PDB entry 8JCH | electron microscopy, 2.70 A resolution | chains B and P of the 18 polymer chains in the assembly

# Chain B
Molecule: DNA-directed RNA polymerase II subunit RPB2
Organism: Saccharomyces cerevisiae S288C
Notes: EC 2.7.7.6
Reference sequence: P08518 (RPB2_YEAST); numbering as in UniProt (aligned over 1-1224)
Chain sequence (1259 residues; numbered 1 to 1259; the number before each row is that of its first residue):
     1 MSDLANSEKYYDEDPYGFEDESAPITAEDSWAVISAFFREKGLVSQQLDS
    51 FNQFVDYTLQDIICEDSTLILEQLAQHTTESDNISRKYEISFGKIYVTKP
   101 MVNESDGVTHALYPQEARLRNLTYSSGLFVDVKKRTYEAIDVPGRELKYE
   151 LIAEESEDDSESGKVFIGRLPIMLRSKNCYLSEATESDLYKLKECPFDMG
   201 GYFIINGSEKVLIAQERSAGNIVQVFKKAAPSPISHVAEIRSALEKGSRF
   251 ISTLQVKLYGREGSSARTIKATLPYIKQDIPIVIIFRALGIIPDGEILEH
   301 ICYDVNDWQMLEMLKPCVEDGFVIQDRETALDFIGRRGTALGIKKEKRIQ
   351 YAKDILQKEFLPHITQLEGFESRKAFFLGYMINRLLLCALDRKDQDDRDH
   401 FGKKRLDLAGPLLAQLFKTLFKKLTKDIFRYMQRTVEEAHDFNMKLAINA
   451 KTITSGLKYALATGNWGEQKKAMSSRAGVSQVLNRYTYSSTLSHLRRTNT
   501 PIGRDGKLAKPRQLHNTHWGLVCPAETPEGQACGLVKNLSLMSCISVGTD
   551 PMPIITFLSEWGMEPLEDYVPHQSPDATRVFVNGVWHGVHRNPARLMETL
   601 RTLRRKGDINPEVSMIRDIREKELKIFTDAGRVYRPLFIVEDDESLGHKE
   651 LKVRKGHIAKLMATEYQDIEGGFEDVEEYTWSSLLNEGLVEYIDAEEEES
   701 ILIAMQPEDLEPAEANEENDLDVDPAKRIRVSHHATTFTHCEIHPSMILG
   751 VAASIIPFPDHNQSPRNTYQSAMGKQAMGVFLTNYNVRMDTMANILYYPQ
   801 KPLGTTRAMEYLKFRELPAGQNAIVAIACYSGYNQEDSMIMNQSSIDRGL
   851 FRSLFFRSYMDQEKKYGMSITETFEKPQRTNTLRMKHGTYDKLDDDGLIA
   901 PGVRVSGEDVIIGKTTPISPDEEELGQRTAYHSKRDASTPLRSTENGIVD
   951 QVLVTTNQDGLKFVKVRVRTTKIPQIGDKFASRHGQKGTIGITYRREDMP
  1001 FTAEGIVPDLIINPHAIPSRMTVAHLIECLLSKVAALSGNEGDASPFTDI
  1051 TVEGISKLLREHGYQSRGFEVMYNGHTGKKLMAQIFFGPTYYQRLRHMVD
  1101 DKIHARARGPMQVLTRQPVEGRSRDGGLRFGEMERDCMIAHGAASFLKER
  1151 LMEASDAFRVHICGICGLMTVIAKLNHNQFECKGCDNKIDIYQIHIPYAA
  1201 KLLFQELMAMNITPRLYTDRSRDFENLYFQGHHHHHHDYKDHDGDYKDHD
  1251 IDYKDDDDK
Unresolved in the structure: 1-17, 73-84, 138-162, 504-506, 920-929, 1225-1259
Construct notes: expression tag (1225-1259)

# Chain P
Molecule: 23-nt RNA strand
Sequence (23 nucleotides; numbered -23 to -1; the number before each row is that of its first residue; numbers below 1 keep their minus sign (A-23 is residue -23)):
   -23 ACAGAUCGUGUCCAUCGAGAGGU

# How chain B and chain P interact
Contacting residue pairs - 19 pairs, chain B then chain P:
  Ala477(B) - A-6(P)  phosphate contact
  Gly478(B) - G-5(P)  sugar contact
  Gln481(B) - G-5(P)  hydrogen bond to the phosphate
  Gln481(B) - A-4(P)  phosphate contact
  Glu529(B) - G-2(P)  phosphate contact
  Gln776(B) - G-3(P)  hydrogen bond to the phosphate
  Gln776(B) - G-2(P)  hydrogen bond to the phosphate
  Arg884(B) - U-13(P)  base contact
  Arg884(B) - C-12(P)  base contact
  Arg884(B) - C-11(P)  base contact
  Ala930(B) - U-18(P)  base contact
  Tyr931(B) - A-19(P)  base contact
  Tyr931(B) - U-18(P)  base contact
  Lys979(B) - G-2(P)  hydrogen bond to the phosphate
  Lys979(B) - U-1(P)  salt bridge to the phosphate
  Lys987(B) - U-1(P)  salt bridge to the phosphate
  His1097(B) - G-3(P)  sugar contact
  His1097(B) - G-2(P)  sugar contact
  Arg1124(B) - A-10(P)  salt bridge to the phosphate
Also at the interface, not in a pair above, chain B (18 interface residues in all): Thr463, Arg497, Ala772, Lys886, Gln1112, Glu1120
Also at the interface, not in a pair above, chain P (13 interface residues in all): U-9

# Summary
18 residues of chain B face 13 of chain P across their interface, with 4 hydrogen bonds and 3 salt bridges.
Among the polar pairs are Gln481(B)-G-5(P), Gln776(B)-G-3(P) and Gln776(B)-G-2(P).
Chain B is DNA-directed RNA polymerase II subunit RPB2 (Saccharomyces cerevisiae S288C) and chain P is a 23-nt
RNA strand; the structure, Cryo-EM structure of yeast Rat1-bound Pol II pre-termination transcription complex
1 (Pol II Rat1-PTTC1), was determined by electron microscopy (same publication as 8K5P).
